4E4P - chain A; structure by X-ray diffraction, 1.92 A resolution.

[Chain A]
Protein: Endo-1,4-beta-xylanase A
From: Paenibacillus sp
Notes: EC 3.2.1.8
UniProtKB: C6CRV0 (XYNA1_PAESJ); residues 5-338 here correspond to UniProt positions 518-851 (UniProt number = residue number + 513)
Amino-acid sequence (341 residues; each row starts with the number of its first residue):
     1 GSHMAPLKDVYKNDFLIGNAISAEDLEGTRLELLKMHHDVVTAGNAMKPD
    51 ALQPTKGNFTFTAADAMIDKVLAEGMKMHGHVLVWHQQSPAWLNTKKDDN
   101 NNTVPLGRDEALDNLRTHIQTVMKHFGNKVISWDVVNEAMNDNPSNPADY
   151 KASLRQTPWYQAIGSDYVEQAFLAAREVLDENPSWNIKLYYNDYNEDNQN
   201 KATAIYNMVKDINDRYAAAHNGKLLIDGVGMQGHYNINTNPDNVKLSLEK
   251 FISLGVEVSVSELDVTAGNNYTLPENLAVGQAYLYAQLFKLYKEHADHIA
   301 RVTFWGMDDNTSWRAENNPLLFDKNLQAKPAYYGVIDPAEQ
Disordered / not traced: 1-4, 269-276, 306-341
Differences from the reference sequence: expression tag (1-4, 339-341)
Bound ions: Mg2+ site 1: Asp14, Ala296, Ile299; Mg2+ site 2 near Thr60 (its only coordinating residue here)

[Overview]
The Mg2+ site 1 is built by Asp14, Ala296 and Ile299.
Chain A is Endo-1,4-beta-xylanase A (Paenibacillus sp); the structure, Second native structure of Xylanase A1
from Paenibacillus sp. JDR-2, was determined by X-ray diffraction, deposited together with 3RO8 and 3RDK.
